1RJF - chain A; structure by X-ray diffraction, 2.25 A resolution.

== Chain A ==
Protein: carboxy methyl transferase for protein phosphatase 2A catalytic subunit
Organism: Saccharomyces cerevisiae
Notes: EC 2.1.1.-
Reference sequence: Q04081 (Q04081_YEAST); residues 1-328 here = UniProt positions 1-328
Amino-acid sequence (334 residues; numbered 1 to 334; the number before each row is that of its first residue):
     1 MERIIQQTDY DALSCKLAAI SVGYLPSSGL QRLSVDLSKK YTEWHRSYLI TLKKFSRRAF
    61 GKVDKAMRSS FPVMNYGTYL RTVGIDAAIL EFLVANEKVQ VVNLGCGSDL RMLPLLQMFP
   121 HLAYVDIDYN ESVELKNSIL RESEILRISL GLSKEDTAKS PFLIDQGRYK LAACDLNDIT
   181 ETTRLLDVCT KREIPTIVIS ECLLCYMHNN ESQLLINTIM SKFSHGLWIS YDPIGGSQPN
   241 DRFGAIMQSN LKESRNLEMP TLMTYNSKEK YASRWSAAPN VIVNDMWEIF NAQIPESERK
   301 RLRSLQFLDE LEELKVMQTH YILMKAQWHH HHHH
Unresolved in the structure: 1-8, 330-334
Sequence notes: expression tag (329-334)
Swiss-Prot annotation at these positions:
  - binding site (S-adenosyl-L-methionine): Arg-81, Gly-105, Asp-128, Asp-175 to Asn-177, Glu-201
From the paper describing this entry:
  - catalytic residues: Arg-81 (proposed by the authors, not directly observed)

== Overview ==
UniProt lists 7 S-adenosyl-L-methionine-binding residues. The paper reports the catalytic residue Arg-81.
Chain A is carboxy methyl transferase for protein phosphatase 2A catalytic subunit (Saccharomyces cerevisiae);
the structure, Structure of PPM1, a leucine carboxy methyltransferase involved in the regulation of protein
phosphatase 2A activity, was determined by X-ray diffraction (same publication as 1RJD, 1RJE and 1RJG).
